PDB entry 9D93 | electron microscopy, 2.85 A resolution | chains Ob and Oc of the 45 polymer chains in the assembly

[Chain Ob (and Oc)]
Name: Baseplate hub, gp25
From: Mycobacterium phage Bxb1
Notes: chain Oc of this document is another copy of the same molecule, construct and numbering; everything in this record applies to it too
UniProt: Q9B096 (Q9B096_BPMB1); residues 1-600 here = UniProt positions 1-600
Amino-acid sequence (600 residues; each row starts with the number of its first residue):
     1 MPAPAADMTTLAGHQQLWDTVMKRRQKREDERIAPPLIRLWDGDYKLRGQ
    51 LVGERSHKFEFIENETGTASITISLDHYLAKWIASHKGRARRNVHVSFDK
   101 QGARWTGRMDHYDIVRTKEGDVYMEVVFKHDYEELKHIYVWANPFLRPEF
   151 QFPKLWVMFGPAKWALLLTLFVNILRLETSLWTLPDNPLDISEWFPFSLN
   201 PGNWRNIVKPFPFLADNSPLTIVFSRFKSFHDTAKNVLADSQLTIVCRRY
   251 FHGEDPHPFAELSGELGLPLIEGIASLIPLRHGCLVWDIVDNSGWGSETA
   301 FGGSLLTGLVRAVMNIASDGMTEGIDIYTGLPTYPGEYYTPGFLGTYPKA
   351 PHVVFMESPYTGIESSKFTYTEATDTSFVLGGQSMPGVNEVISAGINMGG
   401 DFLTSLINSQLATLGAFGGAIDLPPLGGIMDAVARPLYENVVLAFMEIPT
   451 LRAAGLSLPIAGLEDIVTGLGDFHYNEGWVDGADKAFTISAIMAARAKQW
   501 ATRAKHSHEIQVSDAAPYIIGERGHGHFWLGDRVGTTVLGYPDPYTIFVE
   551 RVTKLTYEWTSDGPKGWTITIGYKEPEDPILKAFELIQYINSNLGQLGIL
Not modelled in the structure: 1-4, 600

[Interface between chain Ob and chain Oc]
Residue-residue contacts - 145 pairs, chain Ob then chain Oc:
  G43(Ob) - L470(Oc)
  D44(Ob) - G471(Oc)
  D44(Ob) - D472(Oc)  hydrogen bond (side chain-backbone)
  D44(Ob) - F473(Oc)
  L75(Ob) - G540(Oc)
  K81(Ob) - P542(Oc)
  A84(Ob) - Y541(Oc)
  A84(Ob) - P542(Oc)
  S85(Ob) - Y541(Oc)
  S85(Ob) - P542(Oc)
  H86(Ob) - I460(Oc)
  H86(Ob) - A461(Oc)  hydrogen bond (side chain-backbone)
  H86(Ob) - L463(Oc)
  H86(Ob) - Y541(Oc)
  H86(Ob) - F548(Oc)
  K87(Ob) - G462(Oc)
  K87(Ob) - I466(Oc)
  K87(Ob) - D543(Oc)  salt bridge
  R89(Ob) - T468(Oc)
  A90(Ob) - T468(Oc)
  A90(Ob) - G469(Oc)  hydrogen bond (backbone-backbone)
  R91(Ob) - A453(Oc)  hydrogen bond (side chain-backbone)
  R91(Ob) - A454(Oc)  hydrogen bond (side chain-backbone)
  R91(Ob) - G469(Oc)
  R91(Ob) - L470(Oc)
  R91(Ob) - G471(Oc)
  R91(Ob) - D472(Oc)  salt bridge
  R92(Ob) - Y370(Oc)
  R92(Ob) - E372(Oc)  salt bridge
  R92(Ob) - L458(Oc)
  R92(Ob) - T468(Oc)  hydrogen bond
  R92(Ob) - G469(Oc)  hydrogen bond (backbone-backbone)
  R92(Ob) - L470(Oc)  hydrogen bond (backbone-backbone)
  N93(Ob) - E372(Oc)
  N93(Ob) - L470(Oc)  hydrogen bond (backbone-backbone)
  N93(Ob) - F473(Oc)  hydrogen bond (side chain-backbone)
  N93(Ob) - H474(Oc)
  H95(Ob) - F473(Oc)
  R108(Ob) - H474(Oc)
  R108(Ob) - Y475(Oc)
  D110(Ob) - T371(Oc)
  D110(Ob) - E372(Oc)  hydrogen bond (backbone-backbone)
  H111(Ob) - Y370(Oc)
  H111(Ob) - T371(Oc)
  Y112(Ob) - F368(Oc)
  Y112(Ob) - T369(Oc)
  Y112(Ob) - Y370(Oc)  hydrogen bond (backbone-backbone)
  D113(Ob) - K367(Oc)  salt bridge
  D113(Ob) - F368(Oc)
  D113(Ob) - T369(Oc)  hydrogen bond
  I114(Ob) - K367(Oc)
  I114(Ob) - F368(Oc)  hydrogen bond (backbone-backbone)
  I114(Ob) - V538(Oc)  hydrophobic
  V115(Ob) - S366(Oc)
  V115(Ob) - K367(Oc)
  R116(Ob) - E357(Oc)  salt bridge
  R116(Ob) - I363(Oc)  hydrogen bond (side chain-backbone)
  R116(Ob) - E364(Oc)  hydrogen bond (side chain-backbone)
  R116(Ob) - S365(Oc)
  R116(Ob) - S366(Oc)  hydrogen bond (backbone-backbone)
  R116(Ob) - L539(Oc)
  K118(Ob) - E364(Oc)  salt bridge
  K118(Ob) - S365(Oc)
  K129(Ob) - Y475(Oc)
  E133(Ob) - Y475(Oc)
  E134(Ob) - H474(Oc)
  E134(Ob) - Y475(Oc)
  H137(Ob) - T374(Oc)
  H137(Ob) - Y475(Oc)
  H137(Ob) - N476(Oc)
  H137(Ob) - E477(Oc)  hydrogen bond (backbone-backbone)
  I138(Ob) - E477(Oc)
  Y139(Ob) - E477(Oc)  hydrogen bond (backbone-side chain)
  Y139(Ob) - W479(Oc)
  W141(Ob) - E447(Oc)
  W141(Ob) - E477(Oc)  hydrogen bond
  P148(Ob) - F445(Oc)
  P148(Ob) - M446(Oc)
  P148(Ob) - E447(Oc)
  E149(Ob) - V441(Oc)
  E149(Ob) - V442(Oc)
  E149(Ob) - L443(Oc)  hydrogen bond (backbone-backbone)
  E149(Ob) - F445(Oc)
  F150(Ob) - V441(Oc)
  F150(Ob) - V442(Oc)  hydrophobic
  Q151(Ob) - V441(Oc)  hydrogen bond (backbone-backbone)
  Q151(Ob) - F445(Oc)
  F152(Ob) - L437(Oc)
  F152(Ob) - V441(Oc)  hydrophobic
  K154(Ob) - P436(Oc)  hydrogen bond (side chain-backbone)
  K154(Ob) - E439(Oc)  hydrogen bond (side chain-backbone)
  K154(Ob) - V441(Oc)
  R176(Ob) - E477(Oc)  salt bridge
  L177(Ob) - N476(Oc)
  L177(Ob) - E477(Oc)
  R205(Ob) - D472(Oc)  hydrogen bond (side chain-backbone)
  R205(Ob) - F473(Oc)
  R205(Ob) - H474(Oc)
  R226(Ob) - G382(Oc)
  R226(Ob) - N440(Oc)  hydrogen bond (side chain-backbone)
  R226(Ob) - F445(Oc)
  F227(Ob) - F445(Oc)  hydrophobic
  R249(Ob) - F473(Oc)
  R281(Ob) - D472(Oc)  salt bridge
  R281(Ob) - F473(Oc)
  H282(Ob) - F473(Oc)
  G283(Ob) - F473(Oc)
  E390(Ob) - A432(Oc)
  E390(Ob) - P436(Oc)
  S393(Ob) - A432(Oc)
  A394(Ob) - I429(Oc)
  A394(Ob) - V433(Oc)  hydrophobic
  N397(Ob) - G428(Oc)
  N397(Ob) - I429(Oc)  hydrogen bond (side chain-backbone)
  N397(Ob) - A432(Oc)
  M398(Ob) - I429(Oc)  hydrophobic
  D401(Ob) - P424(Oc)
  D401(Ob) - P425(Oc)
  F402(Ob) - I421(Oc)  hydrophobic
  F402(Ob) - P424(Oc)  hydrophobic
  S405(Ob) - D422(Oc)  hydrogen bond (side chain-backbone)
  L406(Ob) - I421(Oc)  hydrophobic
  S409(Ob) - A420(Oc)  hydrogen bond (side chain-backbone)
  S409(Ob) - I421(Oc)
  S409(Ob) - D422(Oc)
  Q410(Ob) - G418(Oc)  hydrogen bond (side chain-backbone)
  Q410(Ob) - G419(Oc)
  Q410(Ob) - A420(Oc)  hydrogen bond (side chain-backbone)
  Q410(Ob) - I421(Oc)
  P425(Ob) - P425(Oc)  hydrophobic
  I580(Ob) - P579(Oc)
  I580(Ob) - I580(Oc)  hydrophobic
  F584(Ob) - P579(Oc)
  F584(Ob) - A583(Oc)
  I587(Ob) - A583(Oc)
  I587(Ob) - L586(Oc)  hydrophobic
  I587(Ob) - I587(Oc)  hydrophobic
  I590(Ob) - I590(Oc)  hydrophobic
  N591(Ob) - I590(Oc)
  L594(Ob) - N593(Oc)
  L594(Ob) - L594(Oc)  hydrophobic
  L594(Ob) - L597(Oc)  hydrophobic
  G598(Ob) - K485(Oc)
  G598(Ob) - L597(Oc)
  I599(Ob) - G382(Oc)
Other interface residues (no listed pair), chain Ob (72 interface residues in all): Y45, M109, T117, V122, N206, C284, L597
Other interface residues (no listed pair), chain Oc (78 interface residues in all): T361, A373, V379, L414, L423, G478, A504, K582

[Overview]
The interface between chain Ob and chain Oc involves 72 residues on one side and 78 on the other, with 31
hydrogen bonds and 8 salt bridges. Among the polar pairs are K87(Ob)-D543(Oc), R91(Ob)-D472(Oc) and
R92(Ob)-E372(Oc).
Both chains are Baseplate hub, gp25 (Mycobacterium phage Bxb1). Entry 9D93 (Mycobacteriophage Bxb1 tail tip -
Composite map and model) was determined by electron microscopy together with 9D9W, 9D94, 9D9L and 9D9X from
the same study.
